PDB entry 8BBR | X-ray diffraction, 1.64 A resolution | chain A

[Chain A]
Protein: Core tyrosinase
Source organism: Verrucomicrobium spinosum
Notes: EC 1.14.18.1
Sequence (324 residues; numbered 34 to 357; the number before each row is that of its first residue):
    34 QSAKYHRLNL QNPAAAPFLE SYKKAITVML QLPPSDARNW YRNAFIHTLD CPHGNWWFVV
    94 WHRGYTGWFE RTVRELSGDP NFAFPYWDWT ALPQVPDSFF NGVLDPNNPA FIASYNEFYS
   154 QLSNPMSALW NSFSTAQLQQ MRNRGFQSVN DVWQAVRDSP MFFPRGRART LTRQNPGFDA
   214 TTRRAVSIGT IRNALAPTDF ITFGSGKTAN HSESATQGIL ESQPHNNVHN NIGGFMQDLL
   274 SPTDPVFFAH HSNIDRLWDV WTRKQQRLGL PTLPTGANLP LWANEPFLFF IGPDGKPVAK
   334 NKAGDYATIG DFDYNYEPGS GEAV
Bound ions: Cu ion site 1 near His39 (its only coordinating residue here); Cu ion site 2: His80, His86, His95; Cu ion site 3 near Glu108 (its only coordinating residue here); Cu ion site 4: His258, His262, His284
From the paper describing this entry:
  - Cu ion coordination: His39, His80, His86, His95, Glu108, His258, His262, His284
  - catalytic residues: Glu254, Asn259, Asn263 (proposed by the authors, not directly observed)

[Summary]
His80, His86 and His95 form the Cu ion site 2. The Cu ion site 4 is built by His258, His262 and His284. From
the paper: catalytic residues Glu254, Asn259 and Asn263; Cu ion coordination by His39, His80 and His86 among
others.
Chain A is Core tyrosinase (Verrucomicrobium spinosum); the structure, Determination of the structure of
active tyrosinase from bacterium Verrucomicrobium spinosum, was determined by X-ray diffraction together with
8BBQ from the same study.
